4TT3 - chains C and F of the 10 polymer chains in the assembly; structure by X-ray diffraction, 3.21 A resolution.

# Chain C
Name: ATP synthase subunit alpha, mitochondrial
Source organism: Bos taurus
UniProtKB: P19483 (ATPA_BOVIN); residues 1-510 here correspond to UniProt positions 44-553 (UniProt number = residue number + 43)
Chain sequence (510 residues; each row starts with the number of its first residue):
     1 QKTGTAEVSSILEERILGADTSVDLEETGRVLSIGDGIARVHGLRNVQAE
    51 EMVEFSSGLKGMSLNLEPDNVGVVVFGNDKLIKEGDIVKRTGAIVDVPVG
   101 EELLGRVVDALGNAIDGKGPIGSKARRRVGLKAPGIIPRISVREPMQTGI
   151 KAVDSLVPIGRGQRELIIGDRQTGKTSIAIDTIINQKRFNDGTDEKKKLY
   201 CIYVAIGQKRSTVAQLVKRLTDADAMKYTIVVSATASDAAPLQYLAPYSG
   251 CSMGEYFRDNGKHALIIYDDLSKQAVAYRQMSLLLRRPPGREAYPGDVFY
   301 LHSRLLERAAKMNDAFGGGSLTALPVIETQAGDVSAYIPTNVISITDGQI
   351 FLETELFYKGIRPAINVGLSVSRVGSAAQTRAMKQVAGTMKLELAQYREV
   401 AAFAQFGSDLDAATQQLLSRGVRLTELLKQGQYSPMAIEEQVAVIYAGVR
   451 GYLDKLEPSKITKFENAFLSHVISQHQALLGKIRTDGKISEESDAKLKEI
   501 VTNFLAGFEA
Unresolved in the structure: 1-22, 405-409
UniProt features mapped onto this chain:
  - binding site (ATP): Gln172, Gly174, Lys175, Thr176, Ser177, Gln430, Gln432
  - binding site (Mg(2+)): Thr176, Asp269
  - site: Ser370 (Required for activity)
  - modified residue: Gln1 (Pyrrolidone carboxylic acid), Ser10 (Phosphoserine), Ser22 (Phosphoserine), Ser33 (Phosphoserine), Ser63 (Phosphoserine), Lys80 (N6-acetyllysine), Lys83 (N6-acetyllysine), Lys89 (N6-acetyllysine), Thr91 (Phosphothreonine), Lys118 (N6-acetyllysine), Ser123 (Phosphoserine), Lys124 (N6-acetyllysine), Ser141 (Phosphoserine), Arg161 (Omega-N-methylarginine), Lys187 (N6-acetyllysine), Lys196 (N6-acetyllysine), Lys197 (N6-acetyllysine), Lys218 (N6-acetyllysine), Lys262 (N6-acetyllysine), Lys384 (N6-acetyllysine) and 6 more in UniProt
  - glycosylation: Ser33 (O-linked (GlcNAc) serine)
Metal / ion sites: Mg2+: Thr176 (together with ATP)
Ligand contacts: ATP (adenosine-5'-triphosphate): Asp170, Arg171, Gln172, Thr173, Gly174, Lys175, Thr176, Ser177, Phe357, Arg362, Pro363, Gln430, Gly431, Gln432

# Chain F
Name: ATP synthase subunit beta, mitochondrial
Source organism: Bos taurus
Notes: EC 3.6.3.14
UniProtKB: P00829 (ATPB_BOVIN); residues -1 to 478 here correspond to UniProt positions 49-528 (UniProt number = residue number + 50)
Chain sequence (480 residues; each row starts with the number of its first residue; numbers below 1 keep their minus sign (Gln-1 is residue -1)):
    -1 QASPSPKAGATTGRIVAVIGAVVDVQFDEGLPPILNALEVQGRETRLVLE
    49 VAQHLGESTVRTIAMDGTEGLVRGQKVLDSGAPIRIPVGPETLGRIMNVI
    99 GEPIDERGPIKTKQFAAIHAEAPEFVEMSVEQEILVTGIKVVDLLAPYAK
   149 GGKIGLFGGAGVGKTVLIMELINNVAKAHGGYSVFAGVGERTREGNDLYH
   199 EMIESGVINLKDATSKVALVYGQMNEPPGARARVALTGLTVAEYFRDQEG
   249 QDVLLFIDNIFRFTQAGSEVSALLGRIPSAVGYQPTLATDMGTMQERITT
   299 TKKGSITSVQAIYVPADDLTDPAPATTFAHLDATTVLSRAIAELGIYPAV
   349 DPLDSTSRIMDPNIVGSEHYDVARGVQKILQDYKSLQDIIAILGMDELSE
   399 EDKLTVSRARKIQRFLSQPFQVAEVFTGHLGKLVPLKETIKGFQQILAGE
   449 YDHLPEQAFYMVGPIEEAVAKADKLAEEHS
Unresolved in the structure: -1 to 8, 478
UniProt features mapped onto this chain:
  - binding site (ADP): Gly159, Val160, Gly161, Lys162, Thr163, Val164
  - binding site (ATP): Gly159, Gly161, Lys162, Thr163, Val164, Arg189
  - binding site (phosphate): Gly159, Val160, Gly161, Lys162, Thr163
  - binding site (Mg(2+)): Thr163, Glu188
  - modified residue: Lys74 (N6-acetyllysine), Lys111 (N6-acetyllysine), Lys148 (N6-acetyllysine), Lys209 (N6-acetyllysine), Lys214 (N6-acetyllysine), Thr262 (Phosphothreonine), Ser365 (Phosphoserine), Lys376 (N6-acetyllysine), Ser383 (Phosphoserine), Lys430 (N6-acetyllysine), Lys435 (N6-acetyllysine), Lys472 (N6-acetyllysine)
  - glycosylation: Ser56 (O-linked (GlcNAc) serine)
Metal / ion sites: Mg2+: Thr163 (together with ADP)
Ligand contacts:
  - ADP (adenosine-5'-diphosphate): Gly157, Ala158, Gly159, Val160, Gly161, Lys162, Thr163, Val164, Arg189, Glu192, Tyr345, Pro346, Phe418, Ala421, Phe424, Thr425
  - ATP (adenosine-5'-triphosphate): Arg356, Met358, Asp359, Pro360, Tyr368

# Chain C / chain F interface
Contacting residue pairs (81; chain C residue first):
  Leu32(C) - Gly54(F)
  Ser33(C) - His52(F)
  Ser33(C) - Leu53(F)
  Ile34(C) - Gln51(F)
  Ile34(C) - His52(F)  hydrogen bond (backbone-backbone)
  Asp36(C) - Gln51(F)  hydrogen bond
  Asp36(C) - Arg274(F)  salt bridge
  Asn78(C) - Glu119(F)  hydrogen bond
  Asp79(C) - Ile32(F)
  Lys80(C) - Pro31(F)
  Lys80(C) - Leu33(F)
  Lys80(C) - Glu119(F)  salt bridge
  Lys83(C) - Leu29(F)  hydrogen bond (side chain-backbone)
  Glu84(C) - Leu29(F)
  Glu84(C) - His52(F)
  Glu84(C) - Gly54(F)
  Glu84(C) - Glu55(F)  hydrogen bond (side chain-backbone)
  Glu84(C) - Ser56(F)  hydrogen bond (side chain-backbone)
  Ile115(C) - Phe123(F)
  Ile115(C) - Val124(F)
  Asp116(C) - Val124(F)
  Gly117(C) - Val124(F)
  Arg171(C) - Phe326(F)
  Gln172(C) - Asp330(F)
  Gln172(C) - Thr354(F)
  Gln172(C) - Arg356(F)
  Lys209(C) - Glu294(F)
  Lys209(C) - Ala327(F)
  Lys209(C) - His328(F)
  Lys209(C) - Asp330(F)  salt bridge
  Lys209(C) - Arg356(F)
  Arg210(C) - Ala120(F)  hydrogen bond (side chain-backbone)
  Arg210(C) - Pro121(F)  hydrogen bond (side chain-backbone)
  Arg210(C) - Glu122(F)  salt bridge
  Arg210(C) - Glu294(F)  hydrogen bond (backbone-side chain)
  Ser211(C) - Met126(F)
  Thr212(C) - Arg356(F)  hydrogen bond
  Val213(C) - Phe123(F)  hydrophobic
  Ala214(C) - Phe123(F)  hydrophobic
  Ala214(C) - Met126(F)  hydrophobic
  Gln215(C) - Ser127(F)
  Gln215(C) - Val128(F)  hydrogen bond (side chain-backbone)
  Gln215(C) - Gln130(F)
  Val217(C) - Phe123(F)  hydrophobic
  Thr235(C) - Glu294(F)  hydrogen bond
  Ala236(C) - Gly290(F)
  Ala236(C) - Glu294(F)
  Ala236(C) - His328(F)
  Ser237(C) - Thr291(F)
  Ser237(C) - Glu294(F)
  Lys273(C) - Ala327(F)
  Val276(C) - Ala286(F)  hydrophobic
  Arg279(C) - Ser277(F)  hydrogen bond
  Gln280(C) - Pro283(F)
  Gln280(C) - Thr284(F)
  Gln280(C) - Thr287(F)  hydrogen bond
  Leu283(C) - Ile275(F)
  Leu283(C) - Pro283(F)  hydrophobic
  Leu284(C) - Thr284(F)
  Arg286(C) - Gly273(F)  hydrogen bond (side chain-backbone)
  Arg286(C) - Arg274(F)
  Arg286(C) - Ile275(F)
  Ala293(C) - Ser277(F)
  Ala293(C) - Ala278(F)
  Gln330(C) - Thr318(F)
  Gln330(C) - Ala323(F)
  Glu355(C) - Gln379(F)
  Tyr358(C) - Leu351(F)
  Tyr358(C) - Asp352(F)  hydrogen bond (side chain-backbone)
  Tyr358(C) - Thr354(F)
  Tyr358(C) - Arg372(F)
  Tyr358(C) - Gln375(F)
  Lys359(C) - Arg372(F)
  Lys359(C) - Lys376(F)
  Lys359(C) - Gln379(F)
  Lys359(C) - Asp380(F)  salt bridge
  Gly360(C) - Tyr368(F)
  Gly360(C) - Arg372(F)
  Arg362(C) - Tyr368(F)  hydrogen bond
  Ala404(C) - Asp400(F)
  Gln432(C) - Asp359(F)  hydrogen bond
Also at the interface, not in a pair above, chain C (53 interface residues in all): Gly35, Ile82, Val107, Lys218, Asp238, Ala240, Arg287, Pro289, Glu292, Phe403, Lys429, Tyr433
Also at the interface, not in a pair above, chain F (60 interface residues in all): Thr57, Lys151, Pro276, Thr297, Leu317, Leu329, Pro350, Ser353, Ser355, Asn361

# Summary
53 residues of chain C face 60 of chain F across their interface, with 18 hydrogen bonds and 5 salt bridges.
Polar contacts include Asp36(C)-Arg274(F), Lys80(C)-Glu119(F) and Lys209(C)-Asp330(F). ATP is bound between
chain C and chain F. Bound to chain F: ADP.
Here chain C is ATP synthase subunit alpha, mitochondrial and chain F is ATP synthase subunit beta,
mitochondrial, both from Bos taurus. Entry 4TT3 (The Pathway of Binding of the Intrinsically Disordered
Mitochondrial Inhibitor Protein to F1-ATPase) was determined by X-ray diffraction together with 4TSF from the
same study.
